4Z50 - chains A and B; structure by X-ray diffraction, 1.45 A resolution.

[Chain A]
Molecule: Protease
Organism: Human immunodeficiency virus 1
UniProtKB: Q0PQ60 (Q0PQ60_9HIV1); residues 1-99 here = UniProt positions 1-99
Amino-acid sequence (99 residues; numbered 1 to 99; the number before each row is that of its first residue):
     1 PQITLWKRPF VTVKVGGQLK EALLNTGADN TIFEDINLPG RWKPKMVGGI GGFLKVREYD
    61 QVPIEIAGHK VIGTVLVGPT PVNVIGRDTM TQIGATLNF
Differences from the reference sequence: engineered mutation Lys7 (Gln in Q0PQ60), Asn25 (Asp in Q0PQ60), Ile32 (Val in Q0PQ60), Asn37 (Glu in Q0PQ60), Val47 (Ile in Q0PQ60), Leu54 (Val in Q0PQ60), Glu58 (Gln in Q0PQ60), Ala67 (Cys in Q0PQ60), Val71 (Ala in Q0PQ60), Thr89 (Phe in Q0PQ60), Ile93 (Leu in Q0PQ60), Ala95 (Cys in Q0PQ60)
From the paper describing this entry:
  - conformationally variable residues (loop rearrangement): Val15 to Leu19, Ile66 to Val71

[Chain B]
Molecule: Protease
Organism: Human immunodeficiency virus 1
UniProtKB: Q0PQ60 (Q0PQ60_9HIV1); residues 101-199 here correspond to UniProt positions 1-99 (UniProt number = residue number - 100)
Amino-acid sequence (99 residues; numbered 101 to 199; the number before each row is that of its first residue):
   101 PQITLWKRPF VTVKVGGQLK EALLNTGADN TIFEDINLPG RWKPKMVGGI GGFLKVREYD
   161 QVPIEIAGHK VIGTVLVGPT PVNVIGRDTM TQIGATLNF
Differences from the reference sequence: engineered mutation Lys107 (Gln7 in Q0PQ60), Asn125 (Asp25 in Q0PQ60), Ile132 (Val32 in Q0PQ60), Asn137 (Glu37 in Q0PQ60), Val147 (Ile47 in Q0PQ60), Leu154 (Val54 in Q0PQ60), Glu158 (Gln58 in Q0PQ60), Ala167 (Cys67 in Q0PQ60), Val171 (Ala71 in Q0PQ60), Thr189 (Phe89 in Q0PQ60), Ile193 (Leu93 in Q0PQ60), Ala195 (Cys95 in Q0PQ60)
Metal / ion sites: Na+ site 1 near Leu119 (its only coordinating residue here); Na+ site 2 near Asp160 (its only coordinating residue here)
From the paper describing this entry:
  - conformationally variable residues (loop rearrangement): Lys145 to Lys155

[Chain A / chain B interface]
Pairs across the interface (76; chain A residue first):
  Pro1(A) with Leu197(B); Asn198(B); Phe199(B), hydrogen bond (backbone-backbone)
  Gln2(A) with Thr196(B), hydrogen bond; Leu197(B); Asn198(B)
  Ile3(A) with Thr196(B); Leu197(B), hydrogen bond (backbone-backbone); Phe199(B), hydrophobic
  Leu5(A) with Thr126(B); Arg187(B), hydrogen bond (backbone-side chain); Thr191(B); Ala195(B)
  Trp6(A) with Arg187(B), hydrogen bond (backbone-side chain); Thr191(B)
  Lys7(A) with Arg187(B)
  Arg8(A) with Asp129(B); Arg187(B)
  Pro9(A) with Thr126(B); Arg187(B)
  Leu24(A) with Thr126(B), hydrogen bond (backbone-side chain); Leu197(B), hydrophobic
  Asn25(A) with Asn125(B); Thr126(B); Gly127(B), hydrogen bond (side chain-backbone)
  Thr26(A) with Leu105(B); Pro109(B); Leu124(B), hydrogen bond (side chain-backbone); Asn125(B); Thr126(B), hydrogen bond (backbone-side chain); Leu197(B)
  Gly27(A) with Asn125(B), hydrogen bond (backbone-side chain)
  Asp29(A) with Arg108(B)
  Ile66(A) with Phe199(B), hydrophobic
  Ala67(A) with Phe199(B), hydrophobic
  His69(A) with Phe199(B), hydrogen bond (side chain-backbone)
  Arg87(A) with Leu105(B), hydrogen bond (side chain-backbone); Trp106(B), hydrogen bond (side chain-backbone); Lys107(B); Arg108(B); Pro109(B)
  Met90(A) with Leu105(B), hydrophobic
  Thr91(A) with Leu105(B); Trp106(B)
  Ile93(A) with Phe199(B)
  Gly94(A) with Asn198(B); Phe199(B)
  Ala95(A) with Leu105(B); Asn198(B); Phe199(B), hydrophobic
  Thr96(A) with Gln102(B); Ile103(B); Thr104(B); Thr196(B); Leu197(B); Asn198(B), hydrogen bond (backbone-backbone)
  Leu97(A) with Pro101(B); Gln102(B); Ile103(B), hydrogen bond (backbone-backbone); Leu124(B), hydrophobic; Thr126(B); Thr196(B); Leu197(B), hydrophobic
  Asn98(A) with Pro101(B); Gln102(B), hydrogen bond; Gly194(B); Ala195(B); Thr196(B), hydrogen bond (backbone-backbone); Asn198(B), hydrogen bond
  Phe99(A) with Pro101(B), hydrogen bond (backbone-backbone); Ile103(B), hydrophobic; Ile166(B), hydrophobic; Ala167(B), hydrophobic; His169(B), hydrogen bond (backbone-side chain); Ile193(B), hydrophobic; Ala195(B), hydrophobic
Interface residues without a listed pair, chain A (28 interface residues in all): Thr4, Leu23
Interface residues without a listed pair, chain B (28 interface residues in all): Leu123, Met190

[Overview]
The chain A/chain B interface involves 28 residues from each chain; the contacts include 20 hydrogen bonds.
Polar pairs include Gln2(A)-Thr196(B), Leu5(A)-Arg187(B) and Trp6(A)-Arg187(B). The paper reports
conformational variability at Val15(A), Ile66(A) and Lys145(B).
Chain A and chain B are both Protease (Human immunodeficiency virus 1); the structure, Crystal Structure of
Multidrug Resistant HIV-1 Protease Clinical Isolate PR20D25N with Tucked Flap, was determined by X-ray
diffraction, deposited together with 4Z4X.
